Entry 6C34 (X-ray diffraction, 2.20 A resolution); this record covers chain A.

# Chain A
Molecule: 5'-3' exonuclease
Organism: Mycobacterium smegmatis
Reference sequence: I7GAS0 (I7GAS0_MYCS2); residues 1-319 here = UniProt positions 1-319
Sequence (319 residues; each row starts with the number of its first residue):
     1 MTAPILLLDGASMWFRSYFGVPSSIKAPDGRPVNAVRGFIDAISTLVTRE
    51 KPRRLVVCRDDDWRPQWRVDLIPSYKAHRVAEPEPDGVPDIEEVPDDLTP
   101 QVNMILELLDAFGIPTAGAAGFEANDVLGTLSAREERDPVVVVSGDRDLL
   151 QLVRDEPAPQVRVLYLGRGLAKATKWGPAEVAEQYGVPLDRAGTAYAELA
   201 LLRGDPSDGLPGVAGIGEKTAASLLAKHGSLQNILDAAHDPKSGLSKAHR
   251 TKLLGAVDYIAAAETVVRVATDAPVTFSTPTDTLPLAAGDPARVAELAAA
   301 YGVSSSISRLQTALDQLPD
Unresolved in the structure: 1-2, 319
Differences from the reference sequence: engineered mutation N125 (Asp in I7GAS0)
Ion coordination: Mn2+ site 1: E84, D90; Mn2+ site 2 near N125 (its only coordinating residue here); Mn2+ site 3: D148, D205, D208
From the paper describing this entry:
  - Mn2+ coordination: N125, D148, D208
  - contacts within the chain: N125-D146 (hydrogen bond)
  - conformationally variable residues (side-chain flip): R79, N125, D148, D208
  - Mn2+ coordination through a water molecule: D146
  - mutagenesis - D9N, D60A/E123A, D146A, D146N, D148A, D205A, D208A: abolished catalytic activity on flap endonuclease
  - mutagenesis - D60A/E123A, D146A, D148A, D205A, D208A: abolished catalytic activity on 5' exonuclease
  - mutagenesis - D9A, D60A, Y75A, K76A, K76A/R79A, R79A, E123A: decreased catalytic activity on flap endonuclease
  - mutagenesis - D9A, D60A, Y75A, K76A, K76A/R79A, R79A, E123A: decreased catalytic activity on 5' exonuclease
  - mutagenesis - R16A: decreased catalytic activity on endonuclease
  - mutagenesis - R16A: decreased catalytic activity on exonuclease
  - mutagenesis - F15A: unchanged catalytic activity
  - mutagenesis - D148N, D205N, D208N: abolished catalytic activity
  - catalytic residues: D208 (proposed by the authors, not directly observed)
  - mutagenesis - Q66A/D90A: unchanged catalytic activity on flap endonuclease
  - mutagenesis - Q66A/D90A: unchanged catalytic activity on 5' exonuclease

# In short
E84 and D90 form the Mn2+ site 1. The Mn2+ site 3 is built by D148, D205 and D208. The paper reports the
catalytic residue D208; D9N, D60A/E123A and D146A, among others, abolish catalytic activity on flap
endonuclease; 20 substitutions were tested in all.
Chain A is 5'-3' exonuclease (Mycobacterium smegmatis); the structure, Mycobacterium smegmatis DNA flap
endonuclease mutant D125N, was determined by X-ray diffraction, deposited together with 6C33, 6C35 and 6C36.
